6NTX - chains A and C; structure by X-ray diffraction, 2.20 A resolution.

Chain A:
Molecule: Fusion glycoprotein F0
UniProt: A0A1U8ZTH8 (A0A1U8ZTH8_HRSV); residues 159-209 here correspond to UniProt positions 157-207 (UniProt number = residue number - 2)
Chain sequence (53 residues; numbered 158 to 210; the number before each row is that of its first residue):
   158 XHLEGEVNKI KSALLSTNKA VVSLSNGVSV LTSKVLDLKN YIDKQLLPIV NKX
Unresolved in the structure: 158, 202-210
Modified / non-standard residues: ACE (acetyl group) at position 158; NH2 (amino group) at position 210
Construct notes: acetylation (158); amidation (210)

Chain C:
Molecule: Fusion glycoprotein F0
UniProt: A0A1V0BZ41 (A0A1V0BZ41_9MONO); numbering as in UniProt (aligned over 449-484)
Chain sequence (38 residues; row label = number of the first residue in the row):
   448 XVALDPIDIS IVLNKIKSQL EESKEWIRRS NKILDSIX
Unresolved in the structure: 448-450
Modified / non-standard residues: ACE (acetyl group) at position 448; NH2 (amino group) at position 485
Construct notes: acetylation (448); engineered mutation Val459 (Glu in A0A1V0BZ41), Ile463 (Ala in A0A1V0BZ41), Gln466 (Asp in A0A1V0BZ41), Lys479 (Gln in A0A1V0BZ41), Ile480 (Lys in A0A1V0BZ41); amidation (485)

How chain A and chain C interact:
Residue-residue contacts (22):
  Glu163(A) with Ile484(C)
  Lys166(A) with Ile480(C); Ser483(C), hydrogen bond (side chain-backbone); Ile484(C)
  Ile167(A) with Ile484(C), hydrophobic
  Ala170(A) with Ser477(C), hydrogen bond (backbone-side chain); Leu481(C), hydrophobic
  Ser173(A) with Trp473(C)
  Thr174(A) with Ser477(C), hydrogen bond
  Lys176(A) with Trp473(C)
  Ala177(A) with Ser470(C), hydrogen bond (backbone-side chain); Trp473(C), hydrophobic; Ile474(C), hydrophobic
  Ser180(A) with Gln466(C); Ser470(C)
  Leu181(A) with Leu467(C), hydrophobic; Ser470(C)
  Asn183(A) with Gln466(C)
  Gly184(A) with Gln466(C)
  Val187(A) with Ile463(C), hydrophobic
  Leu188(A) with Ile463(C), hydrophobic
  Lys191(A) with Asp455(C), salt bridge
Interface residues without a listed pair, chain A (16 interface residues in all): Ser169
Interface residues without a listed pair, chain C (15 interface residues in all): Val459, Lys462, Glu469
Interface features reported in the paper:
  - specific contacts: Thr174(A)-Ser477(C) (hydrogen bond)
  - interface residues, chain A: Lys191(A)

Overview:
The interface between chain A and chain C involves 16 residues on one side and 15 on the other, with 4
hydrogen bonds and 1 salt bridge. Polar pairs include Lys191(A)-Asp455(C), Lys166(A)-Ser483(C) and
Ala170(A)-Ser477(C). The paper describes a hydrogen bond between Thr174(A) and Ser477(C). The paper reports
the interface residue Lys191(A).
Chain A is Fusion glycoprotein F0 and chain C is Fusion glycoprotein F0; the structure, Respiratory syncytial
virus fusion protein N-terminal heptad repeat domain+VIQKI, was determined by X-ray diffraction (same
publication as 6NRO and 6NYX).
